PDB entry 1KGY | X-ray diffraction, 2.70 A resolution | chains A and H of the 4 polymer chains in the assembly

== Chain A ==
Name: Ephrin type-B receptor 2
Organism: Mus musculus
Notes: EC 2.7.1.112; fragment: ligand-binding domain
UniProtKB: P54763 (EPHB2_MOUSE); aligned to UniProt positions 28-208 over residues 27-207 (the alignment contains insertions or deletions, so no single offset holds)
Chain sequence (181 residues; numbered 27 to 207; the number before each row is that of its first residue):
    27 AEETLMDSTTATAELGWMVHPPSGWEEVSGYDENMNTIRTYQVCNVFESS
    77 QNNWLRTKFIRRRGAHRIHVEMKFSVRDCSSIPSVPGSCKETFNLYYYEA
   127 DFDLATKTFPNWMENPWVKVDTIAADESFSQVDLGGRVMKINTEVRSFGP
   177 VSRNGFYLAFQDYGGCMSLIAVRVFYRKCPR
Construct notes: conflict Ala27 (Val26 in P54763)
Disulfides: Cys70-Cys192, Cys105-Cys115

== Chain H ==
Name: Ephrin-B2
Organism: Mus musculus
Notes: fragment: extracellular domain
UniProtKB: P52800 (EFNB2_MOUSE); residues 1631-1768 here correspond to UniProt positions 31-168 (UniProt number = residue number - 1600)
Chain sequence (138 residues; numbered 1631 to 1768; the number before each row is that of its first residue):
  1631 IVLEPIYWNSSNSKFLPGGGLVLYPQIGDKLDIICPKVDSKTVGQYEYYK
  1681 VYMVDKDQADRCTIKKENTPLLNCARPDQDVKFTIKFQEFSPNLWGLEFQ
  1731 KNKDYYIISTSNGSLEGLDNQEGGVCQTRAMKILMKVG
Construct notes: conflict Gly1649 (Gln49 in P52800)
Curated features (UniProtKB/Swiss-Prot):
  - glycosylation (N-linked (GlcNAc...) asparagine): Asn1639, Asn1742
Disulfides: Cys1665-Cys1704, Cys1692-Cys1756

== Chain A / chain H interface ==
Residue-residue contacts (20):
  Arg87(A) - Asp1669(H)
  Arg88(A) - Lys1671(H)
  Arg89(A) - Lys1671(H)
  Gly90(A) - Lys1671(H)
  Asp127(A) - Ser1641(H)
  Phe128(A) - Tyr1637(H)  hydrophobic
  Phe128(A) - Asn1639(H)
  Phe128(A) - Ser1641(H)
  Phe128(A) - Asn1642(H)
  Phe128(A) - Pro1666(H)  hydrophobic
  Asp129(A) - Tyr1637(H)  hydrogen bond (backbone-side chain)
  Leu130(A) - Glu1634(H)
  Leu130(A) - Pro1635(H)
  Leu130(A) - Tyr1637(H)  hydrogen bond (backbone-side chain)
  Leu130(A) - Lys1644(H)
  Thr132(A) - Pro1635(H)
  Thr134(A) - Val1632(H)
  Phe135(A) - Glu1634(H)
  Asn180(A) - Ser1641(H)
  Asn180(A) - Lys1671(H)  hydrogen bond (backbone-side chain)
Also at the interface, not in a pair above, chain A (14 interface residues in all): Ala131, Arg179
Also at the interface, not in a pair above, chain H (13 interface residues in all): Leu1633, Ser1643

== Overview ==
Chain A and chain H form an interface of 14 and 13 residues respectively, with 3 hydrogen bonds. Among the
polar pairs are Asp129(A)-Tyr1637(H), Leu130(A)-Tyr1637(H) and Asn180(A)-Lys1671(H).
Here chain A is Ephrin type-B receptor 2 and chain H is Ephrin-B2, both from Mus musculus. Entry 1KGY (Crystal
Structure of the EphB2-ephrinB2 complex) was determined by X-ray diffraction.
